PDB entry 6X85 | X-ray diffraction, 2.85 A resolution | chains B and C of the 3 polymer chains in the assembly

[Chain B (and C)]
Molecule: Tumor necrosis factor
Source organism: Homo sapiens
Notes: chain C of this document is another copy of the same molecule, construct and numbering; everything in this record applies to it too
UniProtKB: P01375 (TNFA_HUMAN); residues 1-157 here correspond to UniProt positions 77-233 (UniProt number = residue number + 76)
Amino-acid sequence (158 residues; numbered 0 to 157; the number before each row is that of its first residue; numbering starts at 0):
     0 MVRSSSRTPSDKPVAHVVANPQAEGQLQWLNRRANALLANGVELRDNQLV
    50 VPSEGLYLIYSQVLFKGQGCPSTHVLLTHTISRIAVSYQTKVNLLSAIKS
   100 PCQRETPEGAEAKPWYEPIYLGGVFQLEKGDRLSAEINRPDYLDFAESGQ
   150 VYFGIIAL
Not modelled in the structure: 0-10, 32-39, 103-111 (chain C: 0-6, 105-110)
Differences from the reference sequence: initiating methionine (0)
Cystine bridges: Cys-69/Cys-101
Small-molecule neighbours: UTV (1-{[2-(difluoromethoxy)phenyl]methyl}-2,2-dimethyl-1,2-dihydro-3H-indol-3-one): Leu-57, Ile-58, Tyr-59, Ser-60, Gln-61, Tyr-119, Leu-120, Gly-121, Gly-122, Tyr-151

[Interface between chain B and chain C]
Residue-residue contacts (47; chain B residue first):
  Leu-55(B) with Val-13(C), hydrophobic; Leu-36(C), hydrophobic
  Leu-57(B) with Ile-155(C), hydrophobic
  Ser-71(B) with Lys-112(C), hydrogen bond (backbone-side chain)
  His-73(B) with Lys-112(C); Pro-113(C), hydrogen bond (side chain-backbone)
  Leu-75(B) with Tyr-115(C), hydrophobic
  Arg-82(B) with Asn-34(C), hydrogen bond
  Val-91(B) with Asn-34(C)
  Asn-92(B) with Glu-146(C), hydrogen bond; Ser-147(C)
  Leu-93(B) with Asn-34(C); Gly-148(C)
  Leu-94(B) with Gly-148(C); Tyr-151(C)
  Ser-95(B) with Gln-61(C), hydrogen bond (backbone-side chain); Ser-147(C); Gly-148(C), hydrogen bond (backbone-backbone); Gln-149(C)
  Ala-96(B) with Gln-61(C)
  Ile-97(B) with Leu-63(C); Tyr-115(C); Pro-117(C); Gln-149(C)
  Lys-98(B) with Pro-117(C)
  Ser-99(B) with Trp-114(C); Tyr-115(C), hydrogen bond (side chain-backbone)
  Gln-102(B) with Gln-102(C)
  Tyr-119(B) with Gln-61(C); Tyr-119(C)
  Leu-120(B) with Gln-61(C); Tyr-151(C)
  Gly-121(B) with Tyr-59(C); Tyr-119(C), hydrogen bond (backbone-side chain); Tyr-151(C)
  Gly-122(B) with Tyr-59(C)
  Val-123(B) with Ala-14(C); His-15(C); Leu-36(C); Tyr-59(C), hydrogen bond (backbone-side chain); Ile-154(C); Ile-155(C), hydrophobic
  Phe-124(B) with His-15(C); Asn-34(C)
  Leu-157(B) with Ser-9(C), hydrogen bond (backbone-side chain); Lys-11(C); Ile-155(C), hydrophobic
Also at the interface, not in a pair above, chain B (26 interface residues in all): Thr-72, Cys-101, Gln-125
Also at the interface, not in a pair above, chain C (25 interface residues in all): Asn-39

[Summary]
26 residues of chain B face 25 of chain C across their interface, with 10 hydrogen bonds. Polar pairs include
Ser-71(B)/Lys-112(C), His-73(B)/Pro-113(C) and Arg-82(B)/Asn-34(C). Ligands of chain B: compound UTV.
Both chains are Tumor necrosis factor (Homo sapiens). Entry 6X85 (Crystal Structure of TNFalpha with
indolinone compound 9) was determined by X-ray diffraction, deposited together with 6X83 and 6X86.
